Entry 8FF2 (electron microscopy, 2.87 A resolution); this record covers chains A and C of the 10 polymer chains in the assembly.

# Chain A (and C)
Molecule: Amyloid-beta precursor protein
Notes: chain C of this document is another copy of the same molecule, construct and numbering; everything in this record applies to it too
Reference sequence: P05067 (A4_HUMAN), isoform P05067-8; residues 1-40 here correspond to UniProt positions 653-692 (UniProt number = residue number + 652)
Chain sequence (40 residues; row label = number of the first residue in the row):
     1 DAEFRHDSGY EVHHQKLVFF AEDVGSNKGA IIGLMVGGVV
Unresolved in the structure: 39-40
From the paper describing this entry:
  - contacts within the chain: D1-E22, F4-F20

# Chain A / chain C interface
Residue-residue contacts (76):
  A2(A) - D1(C)
  A2(A) - A2(C)
  A2(A) - E3(C)
  E3(A) - E3(C)
  E3(A) - F4(C)  hydrogen bond (backbone-backbone)
  F4(A) - F4(C)
  R5(A) - F4(C)  hydrogen bond (backbone-backbone)
  R5(A) - R5(C)
  R5(A) - H6(C)  hydrogen bond (backbone-backbone)
  H6(A) - H6(C)  hydrogen bond (side chain-backbone)
  D7(A) - H6(C)  hydrogen bond (backbone-backbone)
  D7(A) - D7(C)
  D7(A) - S8(C)  hydrogen bond (backbone-backbone)
  G9(A) - S8(C)  hydrogen bond (backbone-backbone)
  Y10(A) - G9(C)
  Y10(A) - Y10(C)
  Y10(A) - E11(C)  hydrogen bond (backbone-backbone)
  E11(A) - S8(C)
  E11(A) - E11(C)
  V12(A) - E11(C)  hydrogen bond (backbone-backbone)
  V12(A) - V12(C)
  V12(A) - H13(C)  hydrogen bond (backbone-backbone)
  H13(A) - H13(C)  hydrogen bond
  H14(A) - H13(C)
  H14(A) - H14(C)  hydrogen bond (backbone-backbone)
  Q15(A) - H14(C)  hydrogen bond (backbone-backbone)
  Q15(A) - Q15(C)  hydrogen bond
  Q15(A) - K16(C)  hydrogen bond (backbone-backbone)
  K16(A) - H6(C)
  K16(A) - S8(C)
  K16(A) - E11(C)  salt bridge
  K16(A) - K16(C)
  L17(A) - K16(C)  hydrogen bond (backbone-backbone)
  L17(A) - L17(C)
  L17(A) - V18(C)  hydrogen bond (backbone-backbone)
  V18(A) - V18(C)
  F19(A) - V18(C)  hydrogen bond (backbone-backbone)
  F19(A) - F19(C)  hydrophobic
  F19(A) - F20(C)  hydrogen bond (backbone-backbone)
  F20(A) - F4(C)  hydrophobic
  F20(A) - F20(C)  hydrophobic
  A21(A) - F20(C)  hydrogen bond (backbone-backbone)
  A21(A) - A21(C)
  A21(A) - E22(C)  hydrogen bond (backbone-backbone)
  E22(A) - D1(C)  hydrogen bond (side chain-backbone)
  E22(A) - E22(C)
  E22(A) - D23(C)  hydrogen bond (backbone-backbone)
  D23(A) - D23(C)
  V24(A) - D23(C)  hydrogen bond (backbone-backbone)
  V24(A) - V24(C)
  V24(A) - G25(C)  hydrogen bond (backbone-backbone)
  G25(A) - G25(C)
  G25(A) - S26(C)
  S26(A) - S26(C)  hydrogen bond (side chain-backbone)
  N27(A) - S26(C)  hydrogen bond (backbone-backbone)
  N27(A) - N27(C)  hydrogen bond
  N27(A) - A30(C)
  K28(A) - D23(C)  salt bridge
  K28(A) - K28(C)
  G29(A) - K28(C)  hydrogen bond (backbone-backbone)
  G29(A) - G29(C)
  A30(A) - A30(C)
  A30(A) - I31(C)  hydrogen bond (backbone-backbone)
  I31(A) - I31(C)
  I32(A) - I31(C)  hydrogen bond (backbone-backbone)
  I32(A) - I32(C)
  I32(A) - G33(C)  hydrogen bond (backbone-backbone)
  G33(A) - G33(C)
  G33(A) - L34(C)
  L34(A) - L34(C)
  M35(A) - L34(C)
  M35(A) - M35(C)
  M35(A) - V36(C)  hydrogen bond (backbone-backbone)
  G37(A) - V36(C)
  G37(A) - G37(C)
  G37(A) - G38(C)
Interface residues without a listed pair, chain A (38 interface residues in all): D1, S8, V36, G38
From the paper, about this interface:
  - pairs named by the authors: K28(A)-D23(C), D1(C)-E22(A)

# Summary
The chain A/chain C interface involves 38 residues from each chain; the contacts include 33 hydrogen bonds and
2 salt bridges. Polar contacts include K16(A)-E11(C), K28(A)-D23(C) and H6(A)-H6(C). The paper describes
contacts between K28(A) and D23(C) and D1(C) and E22(A). The paper reports contacts within the chain involving
D1(A), E22(A) and F4(A) among others.
Chain A and chain C are both Amyloid-beta precursor protein; the structure, Amyloid-beta (1-40) fibrils
derived from a CAA patient, was determined by electron microscopy, deposited together with 8FF3.
